8JIZ - chains D and G of the 8 polymer chains in the assembly; structure by electron microscopy, 3.80 A resolution.

# Chain D
Name: Glutamate receptor ionotropic, NMDA 1
Organism: Homo sapiens
Reference sequence: Q05586 (NMDZ1_HUMAN); residues 1-847 here = UniProt positions 1-847
Sequence (847 residues; numbered 1 to 847; the number before each row is that of its first residue):
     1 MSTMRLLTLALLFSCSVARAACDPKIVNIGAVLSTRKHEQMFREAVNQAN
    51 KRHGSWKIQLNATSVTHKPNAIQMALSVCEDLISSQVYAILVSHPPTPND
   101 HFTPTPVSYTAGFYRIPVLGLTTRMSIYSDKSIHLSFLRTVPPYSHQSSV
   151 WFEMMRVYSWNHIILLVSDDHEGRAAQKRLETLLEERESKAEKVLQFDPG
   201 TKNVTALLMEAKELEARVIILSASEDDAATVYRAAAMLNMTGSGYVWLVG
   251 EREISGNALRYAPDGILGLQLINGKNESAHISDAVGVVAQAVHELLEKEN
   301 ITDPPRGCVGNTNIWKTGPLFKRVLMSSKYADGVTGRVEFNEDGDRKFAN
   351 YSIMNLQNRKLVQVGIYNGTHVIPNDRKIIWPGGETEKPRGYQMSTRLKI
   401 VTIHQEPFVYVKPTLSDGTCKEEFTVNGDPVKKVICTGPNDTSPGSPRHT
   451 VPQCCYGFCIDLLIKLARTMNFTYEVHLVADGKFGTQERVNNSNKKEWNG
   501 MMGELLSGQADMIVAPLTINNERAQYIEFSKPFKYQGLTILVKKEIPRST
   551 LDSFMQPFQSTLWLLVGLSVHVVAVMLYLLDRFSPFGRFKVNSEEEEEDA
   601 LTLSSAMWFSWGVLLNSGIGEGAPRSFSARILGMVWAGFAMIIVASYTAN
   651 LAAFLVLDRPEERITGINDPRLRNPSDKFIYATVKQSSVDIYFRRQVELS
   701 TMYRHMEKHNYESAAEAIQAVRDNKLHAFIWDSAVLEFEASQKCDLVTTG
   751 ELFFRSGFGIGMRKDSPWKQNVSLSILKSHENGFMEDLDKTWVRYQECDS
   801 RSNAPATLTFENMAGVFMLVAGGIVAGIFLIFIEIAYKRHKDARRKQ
Unresolved in the structure: 1-24, 550-554, 585-602, 617-625, 797-808, 845-847
Disulfides: Cys79-Cys308, Cys420-Cys454, Cys436-Cys455
Covalent attachments: N-acetylglucosamine (NAG) linked to Asn61, Asn203, Asn276, Asn368, Asn471, Asn771

# Chain G
Name: Fab5F6 Heavy Chain
Organism: Homo sapiens
Sequence (259 residues; each row starts with the number of its first residue; numbers below 1 keep their minus sign (Met-18 is residue -18)):
   -18 MDWTWSILFLVAAPTGAHSEVQLVESGGGLVKPGGSLRLSCAASGFTLSD
    32 YYMSWIRQAPGKGLEWISYISVSGTKIYYADSVKGRFTISRDNAKNSLFL
    82 EMNSLTAEDTAVYYCARDSGSTMYDGYNWFDPWGQGTLVTVSPASTKGPS
   132 VFPLAPSSKSTSGGTAALGCLVKDYFPEPVTVSWNSGALTSGVHTFPAVL
   182 QSSGLYSLSSVVTVPSSSLGTQTYICNVNHKPSNTKVDKRVEPKSCDKTH
   232 TCPPCPAPE
Unresolved in the structure: -18 to 0, 139-144, 226-240
Disulfides: Cys22-Cys96, Cys151-Cys207

# Interface between chain D and chain G
Contacting residue pairs (14; chain D residue first):
  His38(D) with Asp106(G)
  Ser93(D) with Tyr105(G)
  Pro95(D) with Tyr108(G)
  Pro96(D) with Tyr105(G)
  Thr122(D) with Tyr105(G), hydrogen bond
  Lys275(D) with Thr103(G); Met104(G); Tyr105(G); Asp106(G)
  Asn276(D) with Asp106(G)
  Glu277(D) with Tyr105(G); Asp106(G), hydrogen bond (backbone-side chain)
  Ser278(D) with Asp106(G)
  Lys360(D) with Gly26(G)
Other interface residues (no listed pair), chain D (14 interface residues in all): Ser34, Lys37, His94, Ser255
Other interface residues (no listed pair), chain G (8 interface residues in all): Ser102, Gly107

# In short
The interface between chain D and chain G involves 14 residues on one side and 8 on the other, with 2 hydrogen
bonds. Polar contacts include Thr122(D)-Tyr105(G) and Glu277(D)-Asp106(G). Covalently linked
N-acetylglucosamine: at Asn61(D), Asn203(D), Asn276(D), Asn368(D), Asn471(D) and Asn771(D).
Chain D is Glutamate receptor ionotropic, NMDA 1 and chain G is Fab5F6 Heavy Chain, both from Homo sapiens;
the structure, Cryo-EM structure of GluN1-2A NMDAR in complex with human Fab5F6 in two fab bind conformation,
was determined by electron microscopy together with 8JJ0, 8JJ1 and 8JJ2 from the same study.
